4LVL - chains A and B of the 3 polymer chains in the assembly; structure by X-ray diffraction, 2.20 A resolution.

== Chain A ==
Molecule: Plasmid recombination enzyme
Organism: Streptococcus agalactiae
Notes: fragment: Relaxase Domain of MobM protein
Reference sequence: P13925 (PRE_STRAG); numbering as in UniProt (aligned over 2-199)
Chain sequence (198 residues; numbered 2 to 199; the number before each row is that of its first residue):
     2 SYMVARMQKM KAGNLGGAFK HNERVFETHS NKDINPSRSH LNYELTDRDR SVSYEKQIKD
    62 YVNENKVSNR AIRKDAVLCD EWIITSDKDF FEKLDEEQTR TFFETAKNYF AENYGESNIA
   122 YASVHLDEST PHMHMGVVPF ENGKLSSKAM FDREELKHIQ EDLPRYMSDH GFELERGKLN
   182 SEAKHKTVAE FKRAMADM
Not modelled in the structure: 198-199
Metal / ion sites: Mn2+: His126, Glu129, His133, His135 (shared with 2 residues of chain C)
From the paper describing this entry:
  - Mn2+ coordination: His126, Glu129, His133, His135
  - catalytic residues: His22
  - catalytic residues: Glu129 (from molecular simulation)
  - catalytic residues: Arg25 (proposed by the authors, not directly observed)
  - binding site for the 16-nt DNA strand: Arg7, Met8, Lys10, Arg25, Glu129, Lys149, Phe152, Gln161, Ser182, Ala184, His186, Lys187, Phe192
  - contacts within the chain: Arg25-Asp128 (hydrogen bond), Arg25-Glu129, His22-His30 (water-mediated contact), Asn32-Glu129 (hydrogen bond), Arg74-Asp76, Asn43-Asp128 (hydrogen bond), Arg7-His186 (pi stacking)
  - binding site for the 7-nt DNA strand (chain B): Arg74
  - mutagenesis - H22A, H22Y, R25A: abolished catalytic activity
  - mutagenesis - Y44F: unchanged catalytic activity
  - mutagenesis - E129A, E129Q: decreased catalytic activity (relaxation activity)
  - conformationally variable residues (order/disorder transition, side-chain flip): His22, His30

== Chain B ==
Molecule: 7-nt DNA strand
Notes: fragment: oligonucleotide_1 mimicking pMV158 oriT DNA hairpin
Sequence (7 nucleotides; numbered 1 to 7; the number before each row is that of its first residue):
     1 ACTTTAT

== How chain A and chain B interact ==
Contacting residue pairs - 11 pairs, chain A then chain B:
  Arg71(A) with DA6(B), phosphate contact; DT7(B), phosphate contact
  Ala72(A) with DA6(B), phosphate contact; DT7(B), hydrogen bond to the phosphate
  Arg74(A) with DT4(B), hydrogen bond to the base; DT5(B), hydrogen bond to the sugar; DA6(B), phosphate contact
  Lys75(A) with DT5(B), phosphate contact; DA6(B), hydrogen bond to the phosphate
  Asp76(A) with DT5(B), sugar contact
  Lys149(A) with DA1(B), base contact
Also at the interface, not in a pair above, chain A (8 interface residues in all): Asn70, Ile73

== Summary ==
8 residues of chain A and 5 residues of chain B are in contact, with 4 hydrogen bonds. Polar contacts include
Arg74(A)-DT4(B), Arg74(A)-DT5(B) and Ala72(A)-DT7(B). From the paper: catalytic residues His22(A), Glu129(A)
and Arg25(A); H22A, H22Y and R25A of chain A abolish catalytic activity; 6 substitutions were tested in all.
Chain A is Plasmid recombination enzyme (Streptococcus agalactiae) and chain B is a 7-nt DNA strand; the
structure, MobM Relaxase Domain (MOBV; Mob_Pre) bound to plasmid pMV158 oriT DNA (22nt+3'Thiophosphate).
Mn-bound crystal structure at ..., was determined by X-ray diffraction, deposited together with 5N2Q, 4LVI,
4LVJ, 4LVK and 4LVM.
